PDB entry 8G23 | X-ray diffraction, 2.71 A resolution | chains A and I of the 6 polymer chains in the assembly

# Chain A
Molecule: Cyclic GMP-AMP synthase
From: Mus musculus
Notes: EC 2.7.7.86; fragment: catalytic domain, residues 147-507
Reference sequence: Q8C6L5 (CGAS_MOUSE); residue numbers follow UniProt; this construct covers 147-507
Amino-acid sequence (364 residues; each row starts with the number of its first residue):
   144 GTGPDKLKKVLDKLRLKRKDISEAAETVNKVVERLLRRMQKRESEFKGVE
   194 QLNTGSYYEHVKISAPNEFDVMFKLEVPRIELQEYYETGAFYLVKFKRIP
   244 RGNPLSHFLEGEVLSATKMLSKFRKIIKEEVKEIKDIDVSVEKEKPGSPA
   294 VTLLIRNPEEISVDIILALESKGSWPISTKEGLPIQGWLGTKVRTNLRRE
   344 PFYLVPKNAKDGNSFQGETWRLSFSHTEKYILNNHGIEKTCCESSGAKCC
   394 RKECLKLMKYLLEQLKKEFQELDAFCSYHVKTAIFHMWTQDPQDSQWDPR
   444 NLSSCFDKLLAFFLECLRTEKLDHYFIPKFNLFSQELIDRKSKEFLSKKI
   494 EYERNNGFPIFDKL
Unresolved in the structure: 144-148, 239-244, 353-358, 507
Construct notes: expression tag (144-146)
Swiss-Prot annotation at these positions:
  - region: Lys-372 to Lys-395 (DNA-binding)
  - motif: Leu-154 to Leu-159 (Nuclear export signal), Asp-281 to Ser-291 (Nuclear localization signal)
  - binding site (GTP): Thr-197, Asp-307, Arg-364 to Glu-371
  - binding site (ATP): Ser-199, Glu-371, Lys-402, Ser-420 to Lys-424
  - binding site (Mg(2+)): Glu-211, Asp-213, Asp-307
  - binding site (2',3'-cGAMP): Asp-213, Gly-290, Asp-307, Lys-350, Arg-364 to Ser-366
  - binding site (Zn(2+)): His-378, Cys-384, Cys-385, Cys-392
  - site: Arg-241 (Arginine-anchor), Asp-307, Ile-308 (Cleavage)
  - modified residue: Lys-156 (N6-lactoyllysine), Glu-176 (PolyADP-ribosyl glutamic acid), Ser-199 (Phosphoserine), Tyr-201 (Phosphotyrosine), Glu-272 (5-glutamyl polyglutamate), Ser-291 (Phosphoserine), Glu-302 (5-glutamyl glutamate), Lys-372 (N6-acetyllysine), Lys-382 (N6-acetyllysine), Lys-402 (N6-acetyllysine), Ser-420 (Phosphoserine), Lys-491 (N6-methyllysine)
  - lipidation (S-palmitoyl cysteine): Cys-392, Cys-393, Cys-459
  - cross-link (Glycyl lysine isopeptide (Lys-Gly)): Lys-217 (interchain with G-Cter in SUMO), Lys-271 (interchain with G-Cter in ubiquitin), Lys-335 (interchain with G-Cter in SUMO), Lys-372 (interchain with G-Cter in SUMO), Lys-382 (interchain with G-Cter in SUMO), Lys-399 (interchain with G-Cter in ubiquitin), Lys-402 (interchain with G-Cter in ubiquitin), Lys-409 (interchain with G-Cter in ubiquitin), Lys-410 (interchain with G-Cter in ubiquitin), Lys-464 (interchain with G-Cter in SUMO)
  - mutagenesis: Lys-156 (K156Q: Mimics lactylation; knockin mice show higher mortality following HSV-1 infection), Asn-172 (N172K: Induces alteration of the DNA-binding surface and leads to decreased synthesis of cyclic GMP-AMP (cGAMP); when associated with L-180), Glu-176 (E176A: Abolished poly-ADP-ribosylation by PARP1, stimulating interferon production in knockin mice), Arg-180 (R180L: Induces alteration of the DNA-binding surface and leads to decreased synthesis of cyclic GMP-AMP (cGAMP); when associated with K-182), Gly-198 (G198A: Abolishes stimulation of interferon production; when associated with A-199), Ser-199 (S199A: Abolishes stimulation of interferon production; when associated with A-199), Tyr-201 (Y201E: Phosphomimetic mutant; reduced translocation to the nucleus following treatment with etoposide), Glu-211 to Asp-213 (Abolished nucleotidyltransferase activity. Does not affect nuclear localization and tethering to chromatin), Glu-211 (E211A: Abolishes ability to promote type-I interferon production), Asp-213 (D213A: Abolishes ability to promote type-I interferon production), Lys-217 (K217R: Reduced sumoylation), Arg-222 (R222E: Impaired tethering to chromatin, leading to constitutive activation in the absence of DNA), 31 further mutagenesis entries in UniProt
Ion coordination: Mg2+: Glu-211, Asp-213 (together with ATP); Zn2+: His-378, Cys-384, Cys-385, Cys-392
Small-molecule neighbours: ATP (adenosine-5'-triphosphate): Gly-198, Ser-199, Glu-202, Lys-205, Glu-211, Asp-213, Asp-307, Arg-364, Ser-368, Glu-371, Lys-402, Glu-406, Ser-420, Tyr-421, Lys-424, His-467
What the authors report for this chain:
  - conformationally variable residues (side-chain flip): Arg-364
  - mutagenesis - E211Q/D213N: abolished catalytic activity
  - specificity-determining residues: His-467 (proposed by the authors, not directly observed)
  - mutagenesis - R364A (33-fold), H467A: decreased catalytic activity on ATP/GTP
  - mutagenesis - H467A (2-fold): increased catalytic activity on GTP/GTP
  - specificity-determining residues: Ile-309, Arg-364
  - mutagenesis - R364A (10-fold): decreased catalytic activity on GTP/GTP
  - mutagenesis - R364A (4-fold): increased catalytic activity on ATP/ATP

# Chain I
Molecule: Palindromic DNA18
Sequence (18 nucleotides; row label = number of the first residue in the row):
     1 ATCTGTACATGTACAGAT

# Interface between chain A and chain I
Residue-residue contacts (5; chain A residue first):
  Thr-334(A) / DA9(I)  phosphate contact
  Lys-335(A) / DA9(I)  phosphate contact
  Lys-335(A) / DT10(I)  salt bridge to the phosphate
  Thr-338(A) / DC8(I)  hydrogen bond to the phosphate
  Thr-338(A) / DA9(I)  phosphate contact
Interface residues without a listed pair, chain A (4 interface residues in all): Arg-342
Interface residues without a listed pair, chain I (4 interface residues in all): DA7

# Overview
Chain A and chain I each contribute 4 residues to their interface; the contacts include 1 hydrogen bond and 1
salt bridge. Polar pairs include Thr-338(A)/DC8(I) and Lys-335(A)/DT10(I). Bound to chain A: ATP. The paper
reports that R364A and H467A of chain A reduce catalytic activity on ATP/GTP; specificity determinants
His-467(A), Ile-309(A) and Arg-364(A).
Here chain A is Cyclic GMP-AMP synthase (Mus musculus) and chain I is Palindromic DNA18. Entry 8G23 (Structure
of Ternary Complex of cGAS with dsDNA and Bound pppIpA) was determined by X-ray diffraction, deposited
together with 7UUX, 7UXW, 7UYQ, 7UYZ, 7UZR, 7V0W and 14 further entries.
